Entry 8T2M (X-ray diffraction, 1.27 A resolution); this record covers chain A.

# Chain A
Name: Non-structural protein S, Gamma-aminobutyric acid receptor-associated protein chimera
Source organism: Homo sapiens
Notes: fragment: GS is the remain of the removed expression tag. The C terminus of Nss 257-265  has been fused with Q9H492 to facilitate the crystalization. The GG is a spacer between Nss and GABARAP protein.
UniProt: chimeric construct of P21698, O95166: residues -10 to -2 from P21698 (NSS_RVFVZ) positions 257-265 (UniProt number = residue number + 267); residues 1-117 from O95166 positions 1-117 (same numbers)
Chain sequence (130 residues; numbered -12 to 117; the number before each row is that of its first residue; numbers below 1 keep their minus sign (Gly-12 is residue -12)):
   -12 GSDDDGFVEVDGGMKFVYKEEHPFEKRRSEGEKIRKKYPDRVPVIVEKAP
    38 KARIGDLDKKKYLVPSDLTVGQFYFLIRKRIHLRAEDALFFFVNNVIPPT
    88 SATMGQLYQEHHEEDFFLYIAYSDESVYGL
Disordered / not traced: -12
Differences from the reference sequence: expression tag (-12 to -11); linker (-1 to 0)
Curated features (UniProtKB/Swiss-Prot):
  - motif: Phe-6 to Asp-2 (OmegaXaV)
  - region: Met1 to Arg22 (Interaction with beta-tubulin), Ala36 to Ile68 (Interaction with GABRG2), Lys48 to Leu50 (Interaction with LIR (LC3 nteracting Region) motif of ATG3)
  - site: Glu17 (Interaction with LIR (LC3 nteracting Region) motif of ATG3), Arg28 (Interaction with LIR (LC3 nteracting Region) motif of ATG3), Gly116, Leu117 (Cleavage)
  - lipidation: Gly116 (Phosphatidylethanolamine amidated glycine)
From the paper describing this entry:
  - interface residues: Glu17, Ile21, Pro30, Lys46, Lys48, Tyr49, Leu50, Val51, Pro52, Leu55, Phe60, Leu63, Phe104

# In short
From the paper: interface residues Glu17, Ile21 and Pro30 among others.
Chain A is Non-structural protein S, Gamma-aminobutyric acid receptor-associated protein chimera (Homo
sapiens); the structure, Crystal structure of GABARAP in complex with the LIR of NSs4, was determined by X-ray
diffraction, deposited together with 8T2N.
